4GFY - chains A and B; structure by X-ray diffraction, 2.70 A resolution.

== Chain A ==
Molecule: Phospholipase A2 VRV-PL-VIIIa
Source organism: Daboia russellii pulchella
Notes: EC 3.1.1.4
Reference sequence: D0VX11 (D0VX11_DABRP); the construct has insertions or renumbered stretches relative to UniProt, so the offset changes along the chain: 1-14 = UniProt 1-14; 16-56 = UniProt 15-55; 67-86 = UniProt 58-77; 88-122 = UniProt 78-112; 1 more segments
Amino-acid sequence (121 residues; numbered 1 to 133; 12 numbers in that range are skipped by the numbering (no residue carries them; nothing is unmodelled there); the number before each row is that of its first residue):
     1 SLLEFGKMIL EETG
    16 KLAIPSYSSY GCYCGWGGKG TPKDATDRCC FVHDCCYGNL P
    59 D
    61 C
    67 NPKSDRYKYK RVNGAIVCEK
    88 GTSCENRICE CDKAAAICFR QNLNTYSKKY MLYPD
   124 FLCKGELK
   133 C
Cystine bridges: Cys-27/Cys-126, Cys-29/Cys-45, Cys-44/Cys-105, Cys-50/Cys-133, Cys-51/Cys-98, Cys-61/Cys-91, Cys-84/Cys-96

== Chain B ==
Molecule: VIAK
Amino-acid sequence (4 residues; each row starts with the number of its first residue):
     1 VIAK

== How chain A and chain B interact ==
Contacting residue pairs (13; chain A residue first):
  Leu-2(A) / Ile-2(B)
  Leu-2(A) / Lys-4(B)
  Gly-6(A) / Val-1(B)
  Gly-6(A) / Ile-2(B)
  Ala-18(A) / Val-1(B)
  Ala-18(A) / Ile-2(B)  hydrophobic
  Ile-19(A) / Val-1(B)  hydrophobic
  Ile-19(A) / Ile-2(B)
  Ser-23(A) / Ala-3(B)
  Gly-30(A) / Lys-4(B)  hydrogen bond (backbone-backbone)
  Trp-31(A) / Lys-4(B)
  Asp-49(A) / Lys-4(B)  salt bridge
  Lys-69(A) / Lys-4(B)  hydrogen bond (side chain-backbone)
Interface residues without a listed pair, chain A (14 interface residues in all): Leu-3, Phe-5, Tyr-22, Tyr-28, Gly-32

== Summary ==
Chain A and chain B form an interface of 14 and 4 residues respectively, with 2 hydrogen bonds and 1 salt
bridge. Polar pairs include Asp-49(A)/Lys-4(B), Lys-69(A)/Lys-4(B) and Gly-30(A)/Lys-4(B).
Here chain A is Phospholipase A2 VRV-PL-VIIIa (Daboia russellii pulchella) and chain B is VIAK. Entry 4GFY
(Design of peptide inhibitors of phospholipase A2: crystal Structure of phospholipase A2 complexed with a
designed ...) was determined by X-ray diffraction.
